2FDV - chain A; structure by X-ray diffraction, 1.65 A resolution.

== Chain A ==
Molecule: Cytochrome P450 2A6
From: Homo sapiens
Notes: EC 1.14.14.1
Reference sequence: P11509 (CP2A6_HUMAN); numbering as in UniProt (aligned over 29-494)
Amino-acid sequence (476 residues; row label = number of the first residue in the row):
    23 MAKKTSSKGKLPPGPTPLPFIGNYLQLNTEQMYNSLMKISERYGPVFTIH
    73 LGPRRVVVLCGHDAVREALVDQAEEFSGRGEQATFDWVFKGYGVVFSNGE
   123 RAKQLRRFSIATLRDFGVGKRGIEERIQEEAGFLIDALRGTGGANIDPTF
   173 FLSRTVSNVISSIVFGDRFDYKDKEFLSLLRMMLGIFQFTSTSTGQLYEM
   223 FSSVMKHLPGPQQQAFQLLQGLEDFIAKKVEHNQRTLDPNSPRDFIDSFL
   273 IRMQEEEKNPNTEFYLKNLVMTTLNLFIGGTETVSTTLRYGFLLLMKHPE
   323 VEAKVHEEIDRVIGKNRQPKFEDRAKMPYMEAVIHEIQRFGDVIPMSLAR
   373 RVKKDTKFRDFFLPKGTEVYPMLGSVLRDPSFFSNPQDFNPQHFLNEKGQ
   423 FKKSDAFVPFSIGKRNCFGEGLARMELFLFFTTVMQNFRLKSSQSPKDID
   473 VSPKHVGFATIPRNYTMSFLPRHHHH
Not modelled in the structure: 23-29, 495-498
Construct notes: cloning artifact (23-28); expression tag (495-498)
UniProt features mapped onto this chain:
  - binding site (substrate): Phe-107, Asn-297
  - binding site (heme): Cys-439
Ion coordination: heme Fe: Cys-439 (together with N-Methyl)
Residues lining bound ligands:
  - N-Methyl (D2G; N-methyl(5-(pyridin-3-yl)furan-2-yl)methanamine): Phe-107, Phe-111, Val-117, Phe-118, Phe-209, Leu-296, Asn-297, Ile-300, Gly-301, Thr-305, Ile-366, Leu-370, Cys-439, Phe-480
  - heme (HEM): Arg-101, Val-116, Val-117, Arg-128, Ile-182, Leu-298, Gly-301, Gly-302, Thr-305, Val-306, Thr-309, Gln-360, Ile-366, Ser-369, Leu-370, Arg-372, Leu-395, Pro-431, Phe-432, Ser-433, Ile-434, Arg-437, Asn-438, Cys-439, Phe-440, Gly-441, Leu-444, Ala-445, Leu-449

== Summary ==
Chain A binds heme and N-Methyl. Curated annotation (UniProt) lists substrate-binding residues Phe-107 and
Asn-297 and heme-binding residue Cys-439.
Chain A is Cytochrome P450 2A6 (Homo sapiens); the structure, Microsomal P450 2A6 with the inhibitor
N-Methyl(5-(pyridin-3-yl)furan-2-yl)methanamine bound, was determined by X-ray diffraction, deposited together
with 2FDU, 2FDW and 2FDY.
